PDB entry 4F6R | X-ray diffraction, 2.64 A resolution | chains A and C of the 4 polymer chains in the assembly

== Chain A ==
Protein: Tubulin alpha chain
Source organism: Ovis aries
Reference sequence: D0VWZ0 (D0VWZ0_SHEEP); numbering as in UniProt (aligned over 1-451)
Sequence (451 residues; each row starts with the number of its first residue):
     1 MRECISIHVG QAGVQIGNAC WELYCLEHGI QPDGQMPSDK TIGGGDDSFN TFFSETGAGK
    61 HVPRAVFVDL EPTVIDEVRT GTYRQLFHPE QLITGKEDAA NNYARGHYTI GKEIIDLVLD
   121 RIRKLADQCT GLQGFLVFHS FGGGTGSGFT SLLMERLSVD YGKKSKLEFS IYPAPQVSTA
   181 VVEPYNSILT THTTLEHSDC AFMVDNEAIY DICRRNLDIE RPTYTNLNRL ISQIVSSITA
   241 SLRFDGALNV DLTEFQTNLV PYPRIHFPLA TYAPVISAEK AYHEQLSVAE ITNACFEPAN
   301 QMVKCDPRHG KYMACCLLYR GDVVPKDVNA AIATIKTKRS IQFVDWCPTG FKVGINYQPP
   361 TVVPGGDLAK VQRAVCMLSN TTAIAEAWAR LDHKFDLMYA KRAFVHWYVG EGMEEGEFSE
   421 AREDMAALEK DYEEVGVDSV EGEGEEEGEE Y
Disordered / not traced: 438-451
Ligand contacts: GTP (guanosine-5'-triphosphate): Val9, Gly10, Gln11, Ala12, Gln15, Ile16, Asp69, Asp98, Ala99, Ala100, Asn101, Ser140, Gly142, Gly143, Gly144, Thr145, Gly146, Ile171, Pro173, Val177, Ser178, Thr179, Glu183, Asn206, Tyr224, Leu227, Asn228, Ile231

== Chain C ==
Protein: Stathmin-like domain R1
Source organism: Artificial gene
Sequence (87 residues; each row starts with the number of its first residue):
     4 ADMEVIELNK ATSGQSWEVI LKPPSFDGVP EFNASLPRRR DPSLEEIQKK LEAAEERRKA
    64 HFAAMLERLQ EKDKHAEEVR KNKELKE
Disordered / not traced: 4-11, 30-44
What the authors report for this chain:
  - conformationally variable residues (order/disorder transition): Asp30 to Asp44
  - contacts within the chain: Lys86-Lys89 (backbone contact)

== Chain A / chain C interface ==
Pairs across the interface - 57 pairs, chain A then chain C:
  Tyr108(A) - Leu54(C)  hydrophobic
  Tyr108(A) - Ala57(C)  hydrophobic
  Thr109(A) - Arg61(C)
  Lys112(A) - Leu54(C)
  Arg156(A) - Leu47(C)
  Val159(A) - Leu47(C)  hydrophobic
  Val159(A) - Ile50(C)  hydrophobic
  Phe244(A) - Ser16(C)
  Asp245(A) - Ala14(C)
  Asp245(A) - Thr15(C)  hydrogen bond
  Asp245(A) - Ser16(C)  hydrogen bond (backbone-side chain)
  Asp245(A) - Gly17(C)  hydrogen bond (backbone-backbone)
  Gly246(A) - Ala14(C)
  Gly246(A) - Gly17(C)
  Gly246(A) - Gln18(C)
  Ala247(A) - Asn12(C)
  Ala247(A) - Ala14(C)
  Ala247(A) - Gly17(C)
  Ala247(A) - Gln18(C)
  Ala247(A) - Ser19(C)  hydrogen bond (backbone-side chain)
  Pro325(A) - Gln18(C)
  Pro325(A) - Trp20(C)  hydrophobic
  Val328(A) - Trp20(C)  hydrophobic
  Asn329(A) - Trp20(C)
  Asn329(A) - Val22(C)
  Asp345(A) - Pro27(C)
  Asp345(A) - Ser28(C)  hydrogen bond (backbone-backbone)
  Asp345(A) - Phe29(C)  hydrogen bond (backbone-backbone)
  Trp346(A) - Pro27(C)
  Pro348(A) - Lys25(C)
  Pro348(A) - Pro27(C)
  Thr349(A) - Ile23(C)
  Thr349(A) - Leu24(C)  hydrogen bond (backbone-backbone)
  Thr349(A) - Lys25(C)  hydrogen bond (backbone-backbone)
  Gly350(A) - Val22(C)
  Phe351(A) - Glu21(C)
  Phe351(A) - Val22(C)  hydrogen bond (backbone-backbone)
  Lys352(A) - Trp20(C)
  Lys352(A) - Glu21(C)
  Val353(A) - Ser19(C)
  Val353(A) - Trp20(C)  hydrogen bond (backbone-backbone)
  Gly354(A) - Gln18(C)
  Ile355(A) - Gly17(C)
  Ile355(A) - Gln18(C)  hydrogen bond (backbone-backbone)
  Ile355(A) - Trp20(C)  hydrophobic
  Asn356(A) - Ser16(C)
  Tyr357(A) - Ser16(C)  hydrogen bond (backbone-backbone)
  Tyr357(A) - Gly17(C)
  Tyr357(A) - Gln18(C)  hydrogen bond
  Gln358(A) - Ser16(C)
  Gly410(A) - Arg61(C)
  Gly410(A) - Phe65(C)
  Glu411(A) - Arg61(C)  salt bridge
  Gly412(A) - Ala57(C)
  Gly412(A) - Arg60(C)  hydrogen bond (backbone-side chain)
  Gly412(A) - Arg61(C)
  Glu414(A) - Arg60(C)  salt bridge
Other interface residues (no listed pair), chain A (38 interface residues in all): His107, Leu152, Glu155, Leu248, Ile332, Lys336, Ile341, Cys347, Met413
Other interface residues (no listed pair), chain C (28 interface residues in all): Pro26, Lys53, Glu55, Glu58, His64

== In short ==
38 residues of chain A face 28 of chain C across their interface; the contacts include 14 hydrogen bonds and 2
salt bridges. Polar pairs include Glu411(A)-Arg61(C), Glu414(A)-Arg60(C) and Asp245(A)-Thr15(C). Ligands of
chain A: GTP. The paper reports conformational variability at Asp30(C); contacts within the chain involving
Lys86(C) and Lys89(C).
Here chain A is Tubulin alpha chain (Ovis aries) and chain C is Stathmin-like domain R1 (Artificial gene).
Entry 4F6R (Tubulin:Stathmin-like domain complex) was determined by X-ray diffraction (same publication as
4F61).
